Entry 3AV1 (X-ray diffraction, 2.50 A resolution); this record covers chains B and J of the 10 polymer chains in the assembly.

# Chain B
Name: Histone H4
From: Homo sapiens
UniProtKB: P62805 (H4_HUMAN); residues 0-102 here correspond to UniProt positions 1-103 (UniProt number = residue number + 1)
Amino-acid sequence (106 residues; each row starts with the number of its first residue; numbers below 1 keep their minus sign (Gly-3 is residue -3)):
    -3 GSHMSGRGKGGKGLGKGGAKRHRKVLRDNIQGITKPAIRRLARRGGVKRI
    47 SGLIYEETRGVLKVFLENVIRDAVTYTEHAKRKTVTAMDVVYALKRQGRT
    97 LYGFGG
Disordered / not traced: -3 to 24
Differences from the reference sequence: expression tag (-3 to -1)
Curated features (UniProtKB/Swiss-Prot):
  - DNA-binding region: Lys16 to Lys20
  - modified residue: Ser1 (N-acetylserine), Arg3 (Asymmetric dimethylarginine), Lys5 (N6-(2-hydroxyisobutyryl)lysine), Lys8 (N6-(2-hydroxyisobutyryl)lysine), Lys12 (N6-(2-hydroxyisobutyryl)lysine), Lys16 (N6-(2-hydroxyisobutyryl)lysine), Lys20 (N6,N6,N6-trimethyllysine), Lys31 (N6-(2-hydroxyisobutyryl)lysine), Lys44 (N6-(2-hydroxyisobutyryl)lysine), Ser47 (Phosphoserine), Tyr51 (Phosphotyrosine), Lys59 (N6-(2-hydroxyisobutyryl)lysine), Lys77 (N6-(2-hydroxyisobutyryl)lysine), Lys79 (N6-(2-hydroxyisobutyryl)lysine), Thr80 (Phosphothreonine), Tyr88 (Phosphotyrosine), Lys91 (N6-(2-hydroxyisobutyryl)lysine)
  - cross-link (Glycyl lysine isopeptide (Lys-Gly)): Lys12 (interchain with G-Cter in SUMO2), Lys20 (interchain with G-Cter in SUMO2), Lys31 (interchain with G-Cter in SUMO2), Lys59 (interchain with G-Cter in SUMO2), Lys79 (interchain with G-Cter in SUMO2), Lys91 (interchain with G-Cter in SUMO2)

# Chain J
Molecule: 146-nt DNA strand
Sequence (146 nucleotides; numbered 147 to 292; the number before each row is that of its first residue):
   147 ATCAATATCCACCTGCAGATTCTACCAAAAGTGTATTTGGAAACTGCTCC
   197 ATCAAAAGGCATGTTCAGCTGAATTCAGCTGAACATGCCTTTTGATGGAG
   247 CAGTTTCCAAATACACTTTTGGTAGAATCTGCAGGTGGATATTGAT

# Chain B / chain J interface
Residue-residue contacts (12; chain B residue first):
  Arg35(B) - DA228(J)  salt bridge to the phosphate
  Arg45(B) - DT226(J)  base contact
  Arg45(B) - DG227(J)  hydrogen bond to the sugar
  Arg45(B) - DA228(J)  phosphate contact
  Ile46(B) - DG227(J)  sugar contact
  Ile46(B) - DA228(J)  hydrogen bond to the phosphate
  Ser47(B) - DG227(J)  hydrogen bond to the phosphate
  Gly48(B) - DG227(J)  hydrogen bond to the phosphate
  Arg78(B) - DA248(J)  sugar contact
  Lys79(B) - DC247(J)  phosphate contact
  Lys79(B) - DA248(J)  hydrogen bond to the phosphate
  Thr80(B) - DA248(J)  hydrogen bond to the phosphate
Interface residues without a listed pair, chain B (10 interface residues in all): Lys44, Lys77
Interface residues without a listed pair, chain J (6 interface residues in all): DA229

# Summary
10 residues of chain B and 6 residues of chain J are in contact, with 6 hydrogen bonds and 1 salt bridge.
Polar contacts include Arg45(B)-DG227(J), Ile46(B)-DA228(J) and Ser47(B)-DG227(J). Curated annotation
(UniProt) lists a DNA-binding region on chain B.
Chain B is Histone H4 (Homo sapiens) and chain J is a 146-nt DNA strand; the structure, The human nucleosome
structure containing the histone variant H3.2, was determined by X-ray diffraction together with 3AV2 from the
same study.
